PDB entry 9G8S | electron microscopy, 3.96 A resolution | chains Z and d of the 51 polymer chains in the assembly

== Chain Z (and d) ==
Name: XkdM-related protein
Organism: Clostridioides phage phiCD508
Notes: chain d of this document is another copy of the same molecule, construct and numbering; everything in this record applies to it too
UniProtKB: J9QE18 (J9QE18_9CAUD); numbering as in UniProt (aligned over 8-137)
Sequence (130 residues; row label = number of the first residue in the row):
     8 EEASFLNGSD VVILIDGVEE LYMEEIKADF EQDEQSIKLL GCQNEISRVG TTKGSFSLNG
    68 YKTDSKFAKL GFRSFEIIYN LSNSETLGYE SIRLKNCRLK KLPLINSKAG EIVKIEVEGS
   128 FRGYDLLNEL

== Chain Z / chain d interface ==
Residue-residue contacts - 68 pairs, chain Z then chain d:
  Y29(Z) - E9(d)  hydrogen bond (side chain-backbone)
  Y29(Z) - S11(d)  hydrogen bond
  Y29(Z) - F12(d)  hydrophobic
  D40(Z) - K45(d)  salt bridge
  T58(Z) - K45(d)
  T58(Z) - C49(d)
  T58(Z) - Q50(d)
  T59(Z) - Q50(d)  hydrogen bond (backbone-backbone)
  T59(Z) - N51(d)
  T59(Z) - E52(d)  hydrogen bond (backbone-backbone)
  K60(Z) - S43(d)
  K60(Z) - E52(d)
  Y68(Z) - F12(d)  hydrophobic
  K69(Z) - L13(d)
  K69(Z) - E97(d)  salt bridge
  T70(Z) - L13(d)
  S72(Z) - E97(d)
  S72(Z) - L133(d)
  S72(Z) - E136(d)
  A75(Z) - Y131(d)
  K76(Z) - L133(d)
  F79(Z) - F37(d)
  F79(Z) - Q39(d)
  F79(Z) - T59(d)
  R105(Z) - E41(d)
  R105(Z) - S54(d)
  R105(Z) - V56(d)
  K107(Z) - E38(d)
  K107(Z) - Q39(d)  hydrogen bond (backbone-backbone)
  K108(Z) - F37(d)
  K108(Z) - E38(d)
  L109(Z) - D36(d)
  L109(Z) - F37(d)  hydrogen bond (backbone-backbone)
  P110(Z) - A35(d)
  L111(Z) - A35(d)  hydrogen bond (backbone-backbone)
  L111(Z) - L101(d)  hydrophobic
  L111(Z) - F128(d)  hydrophobic
  L111(Z) - Y131(d)  hydrophobic
  I112(Z) - I33(d)  hydrophobic
  I112(Z) - K34(d)
  I112(Z) - A35(d)  hydrogen bond (backbone-backbone)
  I112(Z) - Y86(d)  hydrophobic
  I112(Z) - L101(d)  hydrophobic
  N113(Z) - I33(d)
  N113(Z) - K34(d)
  S114(Z) - V18(d)
  S114(Z) - E32(d)
  S114(Z) - I33(d)  hydrogen bond (backbone-backbone)
  S114(Z) - Y86(d)  hydrogen bond
  K115(Z) - E31(d)
  K115(Z) - E32(d)
  A116(Z) - G15(d)
  A116(Z) - S16(d)  hydrogen bond (backbone-backbone)
  A116(Z) - E31(d)  hydrogen bond (backbone-backbone)
  G117(Z) - N14(d)
  G117(Z) - S16(d)
  E118(Z) - N14(d)
  E118(Z) - G15(d)  hydrogen bond (backbone-backbone)
  I119(Z) - L13(d)
  I119(Z) - N14(d)
  V120(Z) - L13(d)  hydrogen bond (backbone-backbone)
  V120(Z) - N14(d)
  V120(Z) - L88(d)  hydrophobic
  S127(Z) - E41(d)  hydrogen bond
  S127(Z) - S54(d)
  R129(Z) - N51(d)  hydrogen bond (backbone-side chain)
  R129(Z) - E52(d)
  R129(Z) - I53(d)
Interface residues without a listed pair, chain Z (32 interface residues in all): G57, D71, G130
Interface residues without a listed pair, chain d (41 interface residues in all): E8, L46, I99, N135, L137

== In short ==
The interface between chain Z and chain d involves 32 residues on one side and 41 on the other, with 16
hydrogen bonds and 2 salt bridges. Polar contacts include D40(Z)-K45(d), K69(Z)-E97(d) and Y29(Z)-E9(d).
Chain Z and chain d are both XkdM-related protein (Clostridioides phage phiCD508); the structure, C3
reconstruction of extended phiCD508 needle, was determined by electron microscopy together with 9GB0, 9GB1,
9GB2, 9GB5 and 9GB7 from the same study.
